Entry 4YA4 (X-ray diffraction, 2.90 A resolution); this record covers chains S and T of the 28 polymer chains in the assembly.

# Chain S
Molecule: Proteasome subunit alpha type-6
Organism: Saccharomyces cerevisiae S288c
Notes: EC 3.4.25.1
UniProt: P40302 (PSA6_YEAST); residues 0-233 here correspond to UniProt positions 1-234 (UniProt number = residue number + 1)
Chain sequence (234 residues; numbered 0 to 233; the number before each row is that of its first residue; numbering starts at 0):
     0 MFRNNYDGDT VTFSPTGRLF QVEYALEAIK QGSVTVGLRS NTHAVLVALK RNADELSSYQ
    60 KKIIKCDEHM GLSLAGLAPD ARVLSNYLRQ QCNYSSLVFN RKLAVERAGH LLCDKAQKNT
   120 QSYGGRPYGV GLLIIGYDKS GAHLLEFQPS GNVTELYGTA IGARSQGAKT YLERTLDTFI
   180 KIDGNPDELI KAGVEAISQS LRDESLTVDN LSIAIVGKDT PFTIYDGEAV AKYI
Not modelled in the structure: 0-2
Swiss-Prot annotation at these positions:
  - modified residue: Ser13 (Phosphoserine)
  - cross-link: Lys190 (Glycyl lysine isopeptide (Lys-Gly) (interchain with G-Cter in ubiquitin))

# Chain T
Molecule: Probable proteasome subunit alpha type-7
Organism: Saccharomyces cerevisiae S288c
Notes: EC 3.4.25.1
UniProt: P21242 (PSA7_YEAST); residues -3 to 284 here correspond to UniProt positions 1-288 (UniProt number = residue number + 4)
Chain sequence (288 residues; row label = number of the first residue in the row; numbers below 1 keep their minus sign (Met-3 is residue -3)):
    -3 MTSIGTGYDL SNSVFSPDGR NFQVEYAVKA VENGTTSIGI KCNDGVVFAV EKLITSKLLV
    57 PQKNVKIQVV DRHIGCVYSG LIPDGRHLVN RGREEAASFK KLYKTPIPIP AFADRLGQYV
   117 QAHTLYNSVR PFGVSTIFGG VDKNGAHLYM LEPSGSYWGY KGAATGKGRQ SAKAELEKLV
   177 DHHPEGLSAR EAVKQAAKII YLAHEDNKEK DFELEISWCS LSETNGLHKF VKGDLLQEAI
   237 DFAQKEINGD DDEDEDDSDN VMSSDDENAP VATNANATTD QEGDIHLE
Not modelled in the structure: -3 to 1, 245-284
Swiss-Prot annotation at these positions:
  - modified residue: Thr-2 (N-acetylthreonine)

# Chain S / chain T interface
Residue-residue contacts (62):
  Asn4(S) - Leu6(T)
  Tyr5(S) - Asp5(T)  hydrogen bond
  Tyr5(S) - Leu6(T)  hydrophobic
  Thr9(S) - Arg126(T)
  Val10(S) - Ser124(T)
  Val10(S) - Val125(T)
  Val10(S) - Arg126(T)
  Thr11(S) - Leu6(T)
  Thr11(S) - Gln19(T)
  Phe12(S) - Gln19(T)
  Phe12(S) - Tyr22(T)  hydrophobic
  Phe12(S) - Ala23(T)  hydrophobic
  Phe12(S) - Leu77(T)  hydrophobic
  Phe12(S) - Arg126(T)
  Phe12(S) - Pro127(T)
  Phe12(S) - Gly129(T)
  Ser13(S) - Tyr22(T)
  Pro14(S) - Tyr22(T)  hydrophobic
  Pro14(S) - Lys25(T)
  Thr15(S) - Lys25(T)
  Gly16(S) - Tyr22(T)
  Gly16(S) - Lys25(T)
  Gly16(S) - Ala26(T)
  Leu18(S) - Leu77(T)  hydrophobic
  Leu18(S) - Arg126(T)
  His109(S) - Arg82(T)
  Cys112(S) - Arg82(T)
  Asp113(S) - Arg82(T)  salt bridge
  Asp113(S) - Asn86(T)
  Gln116(S) - Pro79(T)
  Gln116(S) - Asp80(T)
  Gln116(S) - His83(T)  hydrogen bond
  Gln116(S) - Arg126(T)
  Thr119(S) - Arg126(T)  hydrogen bond (backbone-side chain)
  Gln120(S) - His119(T)
  Gln120(S) - Val125(T)
  Gln120(S) - Arg126(T)  hydrogen bond (backbone-backbone)
  Gln120(S) - Phe128(T)
  Ser121(S) - Ser124(T)
  Tyr122(S) - Ser124(T)  hydrogen bond (backbone-backbone)
  Ser149(S) - Pro79(T)
  Gly150(S) - Pro79(T)
  Asn151(S) - Ile78(T)
  Asn151(S) - Pro79(T)
  Thr153(S) - Leu55(T)
  Thr153(S) - Asn60(T)
  Glu154(S) - Leu55(T)
  Glu154(S) - Val56(T)  hydrogen bond (backbone-backbone)
  Glu154(S) - Lys59(T)
  Glu154(S) - Asn60(T)  hydrogen bond (backbone-side chain)
  Leu155(S) - Leu54(T)
  Leu155(S) - Leu55(T)
  Leu155(S) - Val56(T)
  Tyr156(S) - Leu54(T)  hydrogen bond (backbone-backbone)
  Tyr156(S) - Val56(T)
  Tyr156(S) - Pro57(T)
  Gly157(S) - Leu54(T)
  Lys168(S) - Leu54(T)
  Leu171(S) - Leu54(T)
  Glu172(S) - Ser52(T)  hydrogen bond
  Glu172(S) - Lys53(T)  hydrogen bond (side chain-backbone)
  Leu175(S) - Lys53(T)
Also at the interface, not in a pair above, chain S (35 interface residues in all): Arg38, Glu105, Val152, Phe178
Also at the interface, not in a pair above, chain T (30 interface residues in all): Asn123

# Summary
The interface between chain S and chain T involves 35 residues on one side and 30 on the other; the contacts
include 10 hydrogen bonds and 1 salt bridge. Among the polar pairs are Asp113(S)-Arg82(T), Tyr5(S)-Asp5(T) and
Gln116(S)-His83(T).
Here chain S is Proteasome subunit alpha type-6 and chain T is Probable proteasome subunit alpha type-7, both
from Saccharomyces cerevisiae S288c. Entry 4YA4 (Yeast 20S proteasome beta2-H114D mutant) was determined by
X-ray diffraction together with 4Y69, 4Y6A, 4Y6V, 4Y6Z, 4Y70, 4Y74 and 34 further entries from the same study.
